PDB entry 4P1W | X-ray diffraction, 3.20 A resolution | chains A and B of the 7 polymer chains in the assembly

[Chain A]
Molecule: Atg29
Source organism: Lachancea thermotolerans
Reference sequence: C5DF24 (C5DF24_LACTC); residues 1-43 carry their UniProt numbers (43 of 74 residues fall inside the UniProt entry; the rest is not from it)
Chain sequence (74 residues; each row starts with the number of its first residue; note: 8 numbers in that range are skipped by the numbering (no residue carries them; nothing is unmodelled there); X marks 31 residues of unknown identity (built as UNK)):
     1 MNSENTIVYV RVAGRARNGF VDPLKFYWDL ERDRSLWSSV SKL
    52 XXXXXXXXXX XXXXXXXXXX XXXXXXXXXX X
Not modelled in the structure: 16-17

[Chain B]
Molecule: Atg31
Source organism: Lachancea thermotolerans
Reference sequence: C5DEB9 (C5DEB9_LACTC); numbering as in UniProt (aligned over 1-145)
Chain sequence (151 residues; row label = number of the first residue in the row):
     1 MSSEANPPVL EPFTVTVVDR NVKHQVEGEP EEEGHPDHEV QGVMFATNVK YIFEDDQELL
    61 PEQEDPAIEN VVIIEADESL RVTQVELISD QFKQVGYEVR DGNEVCIDAL SRFETPRQLG
   121 NLPLEKLVQL YKLQNDQLHS LFNTLHHHHH H
Not modelled in the structure: 1-8, 33-35, 147-151
Construct notes: expression tag (146-151)

[Interface between chain A and chain B]
Contacting residue pairs (66):
  Met1(A) with Val17(B), hydrophobic; Met44(B), hydrophobic; Asn70(B); Leu87(B), hydrophobic; Phe92(B), hydrophobic
  Ser3(A) with Asn48(B)
  Asn5(A) with Ile68(B); Glu69(B), hydrogen bond (backbone-backbone); Asn70(B), hydrogen bond (backbone-backbone)
  Thr6(A) with Asn48(B); Asn70(B)
  Ile7(A) with Asn48(B); Asp65(B); Asn70(B), hydrogen bond (backbone-backbone); Val71(B); Val72(B), hydrogen bond (backbone-backbone)
  Val8(A) with Val15(B), hydrophobic; Ala46(B), hydrophobic; Asn48(B), hydrogen bond (backbone-backbone); Val49(B), hydrophobic; Lys50(B), hydrogen bond (backbone-backbone); Val72(B)
  Tyr9(A) with Lys50(B); Ile52(B), hydrophobic; Glu62(B); Asp65(B), hydrogen bond; Val72(B), hydrogen bond (backbone-backbone); Ile73(B); Ile74(B), hydrogen bond (backbone-backbone)
  Val10(A) with Phe13(B), hydrophobic; Val49(B), hydrophobic; Lys50(B), hydrogen bond (backbone-backbone); Tyr51(B); Ile52(B), hydrogen bond (backbone-backbone); Ile74(B)
  Arg11(A) with Ile52(B); Glu54(B), salt bridge; Pro61(B); Ile74(B), hydrogen bond (backbone-backbone); Glu75(B), salt bridge; Ala76(B), hydrogen bond (backbone-backbone)
  Val12(A) with Ile52(B), hydrogen bond (backbone-backbone); Phe53(B), hydrophobic; Glu54(B), hydrogen bond (backbone-backbone); Ala76(B); Asp77(B); Leu80(B), hydrophobic
  Ala13(A) with Asp55(B); Asp56(B); Ala76(B), hydrogen bond (backbone-backbone); Asp77(B), hydrogen bond (backbone-backbone); Glu78(B)
  Gly14(A) with Asp56(B); Glu78(B)
  Arg15(A) with Asp56(B)
  Phe20(A) with Leu10(B)
  Asp22(A) with Tyr51(B), hydrogen bond (side chain-backbone)
  Pro23(A) with Val49(B), hydrophobic
  Lys25(A) with Asn48(B)
  Phe26(A) with Thr47(B)
  Trp28(A) with Phe45(B); Thr47(B)
  Leu30(A) with Asp37(B); His38(B)
  Asp33(A) with Phe45(B)
  Arg34(A) with His38(B)
Interface residues without a listed pair, chain A (28 interface residues in all): Asn2, Glu4, Asn18, Tyr27, Asp29, Glu31
Interface residues without a listed pair, chain B (42 interface residues in all): Pro12, Pro36, Gln41, Gly42, Val43, Glu104

[Summary]
28 residues of chain A face 42 of chain B across their interface; the contacts include 18 hydrogen bonds and 2
salt bridges. Polar contacts include Arg11(A)-Glu54(B), Arg11(A)-Glu75(B) and Tyr9(A)-Asp65(B).
Here chain A is Atg29 and chain B is Atg31, both from Lachancea thermotolerans. Entry 4P1W (Crystal structure
of Atg13(17BR)-Atg17-Atg29-Atg31 complex) was determined by X-ray diffraction, deposited together with 4P1N.
